PDB entry 9VKU | electron microscopy, 3.49 A resolution | chains A and F of the 8 polymer chains in the assembly

# Chain A
Protein: RNA-dependent DNA polymerase
Organism: Escherichia coli
Reference sequence: A0A6D0I497 (A0A6D0I497_ECOLX); numbering as in UniProt (aligned over 1-499)
Sequence (499 residues; row label = number of the first residue in the row):
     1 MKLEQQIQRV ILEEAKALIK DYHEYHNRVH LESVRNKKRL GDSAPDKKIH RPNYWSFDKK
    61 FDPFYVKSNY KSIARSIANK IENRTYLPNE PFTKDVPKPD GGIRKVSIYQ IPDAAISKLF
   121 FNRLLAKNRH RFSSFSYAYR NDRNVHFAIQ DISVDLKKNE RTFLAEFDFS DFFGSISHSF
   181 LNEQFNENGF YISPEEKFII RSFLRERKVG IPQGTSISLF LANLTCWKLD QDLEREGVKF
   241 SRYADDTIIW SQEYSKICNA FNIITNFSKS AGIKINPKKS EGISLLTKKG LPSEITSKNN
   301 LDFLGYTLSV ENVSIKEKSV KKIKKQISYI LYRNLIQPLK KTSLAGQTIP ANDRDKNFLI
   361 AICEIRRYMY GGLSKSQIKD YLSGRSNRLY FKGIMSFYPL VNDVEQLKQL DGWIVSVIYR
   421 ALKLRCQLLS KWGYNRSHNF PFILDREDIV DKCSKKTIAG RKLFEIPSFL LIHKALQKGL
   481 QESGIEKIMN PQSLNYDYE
From the paper describing this entry:
  - binding site for the 188-nt RNA strand: Tyr25, Arg205, Lys208
  - mutagenesis - Y25A, K98A/R104A, R140A: decreased catalytic activity
  - binding site for the 188-nt RNA strand (chain F): Arg205, Lys208
  - contacts within the chain: Lys98-Asp245 (hydrogen bond), Arg104-Asp245 (hydrogen bond), Arg140-Asp245 (hydrogen bond), Arg140-Asp246 (hydrogen bond)
  - mutagenesis - Y496A/Y498A: abolished catalytic activity
  - mutagenesis - Y496A/Y498A: abolished growth in response to phage defense
  - catalytic residues: Tyr243 to Asp246 (by similarity / conservation)

# Chain F
Molecule: 188-nt RNA strand
Organism: Escherichia coli
Sequence (188 nucleotides; row label = number of the first residue in the row):
     1 CAUUCUCUCA UAGGGAUAAC GGUGUGGCCU UCUACCUGUU AGAAAUAAUG GGUCUUCAGU
    61 UGUAAUUCGU UGCAACUGAC GGGGGGGUGG UGUCAAAGCC GUUUCAACCA AGUGGUAACU
   121 UACUUUUACU UGGGUUUAUA CCGUGGAAAA GCCUGAGUCU AACUCAGGCU UUUUUGUUUA
   181 GAGGGCUU
Not modelled in the structure: 42-45, 156-166, 179-188
Residues lining bound ligands: Mg2+ (MG): A106, C108, A110
From the paper describing this entry:
  - self-association interface (contacts with another copy of this molecule); pairs are residue here / residue on that copy: C94-G114
  - mutagenesis - G114C: abolished catalytic activity
  - mutagenesis - G114C: abolished growth

# Chain A / chain F interface
Contacting residue pairs (7):
  Met1(A) - C32(F)  sugar contact
  Asn182(A) - G69(F)  hydrogen bond to the sugar
  Arg201(A) - U70(F)  salt bridge to the phosphate
  Arg201(A) - U71(F)  salt bridge to the phosphate
  Arg205(A) - U67(F)  base contact
  Arg205(A) - G69(F)  base contact
  Lys208(A) - U67(F)  base contact
Interface residues without a listed pair, chain A (8 interface residues in all): Arg84, Leu87, Ser179
Interface residues without a listed pair, chain F (6 interface residues in all): G72

# Summary
The interface between chain A and chain F involves 8 residues on one side and 6 on the other; the contacts
include 1 hydrogen bond and 2 salt bridges. Among the polar pairs are Asn182(A)-G69(F), Arg201(A)-U70(F) and
Arg201(A)-U71(F). The paper reports the catalytic residue Tyr243(A); Y25A, K98A/R104A and R140A of chain A
reduce catalytic activity; 5 substitutions were tested in all.
Chain A is RNA-dependent DNA polymerase and chain F is a 188-nt RNA strand, both from Escherichia coli; the
structure, Cryo-EM structure of DRT9 tetramer complex, was determined by electron microscopy together with
9VMA from the same study.
